PDB entry 3NP2 | X-ray diffraction, 1.86 A resolution | chain X

# Chain X
Molecule: Ferritin light chain
Organism: Equus caballus
UniProt: P02791 (FRIL_HORSE); residues 1-174 here correspond to UniProt positions 2-175 (UniProt number = residue number + 1)
Chain sequence (174 residues; numbered 1 to 174; the number before each row is that of its first residue):
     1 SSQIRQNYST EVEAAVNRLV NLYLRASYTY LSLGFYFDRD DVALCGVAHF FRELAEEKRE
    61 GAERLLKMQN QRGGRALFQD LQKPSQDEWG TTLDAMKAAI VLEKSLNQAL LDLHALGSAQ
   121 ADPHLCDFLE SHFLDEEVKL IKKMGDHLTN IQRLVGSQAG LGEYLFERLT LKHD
Not modelled in the structure: 1, 174
Differences from the reference sequence: engineered mutation C45 (Glu46 in P02791), A48 (Cys49 in P02791)
Ion coordination: palladium ion site 1: C45, H49; palladium ion site 2 near C45 (its only coordinating residue here); Cd2+ site 1 near E60 (its only coordinating residue here); Cd2+ site 2 near D80 (its only coordinating residue here); Palladium(II) allyl complex Pd site 1: H114, C126; Palladium(II) allyl complex Pd site 2 near C126 (its only coordinating residue here)
Small-molecule neighbours:
  - Palladium(II) allyl complex (PLL), molecule 1: H114, P123, C126, D127, E130, L134
  - Palladium(II) allyl complex (PLL), molecule 2: H114, G117, S118, D122, P123, C126
Curated features (UniProtKB/Swiss-Prot):
  - region: E53 to E60 (Catalytic site for iron oxidation)
  - binding site (Fe cation): E53, E56, E57, E60, E63
  - modified residue: S1 (N-acetylserine)

# In short
Ligands of chain X: Palladium(II) allyl complex. The palladium ion site 1 is built by C45 and H49. H114 and
C126 form the Palladium(II) allyl complex Pd site 1. From UniProt: 5 Fe cation-binding residues.
Chain X is Ferritin light chain (Equus caballus); the structure, Crystal Structure of
Pd(allyl)/apo-E45C/C48A-rHLFr, was determined by X-ray diffraction together with 3NOZ and 3NP0 from the same
study.
